8EVJ - chains I and A of the 13 polymer chains in the assembly; structure by electron microscopy, 4.10 A resolution (low resolution: residue-level contacts below are approximate; hydrogen-bond / salt-bridge calls are withheld).

[Chain I]
Molecule: 167-nt DNA strand
Sequence (167 nucleotides; numbered 1 to 167; the number before each row is that of its first residue):
     1 TAGGTGCAGGGCCTCTCGGCTGCTGATCTTCAGCTGGTTGCTGAGAGTTG
    51 CAGCATTGCTGAGTCTTAGCAATGGATACTTCCCGATTCCCCTCACAAAA
   101 ATAGGTCAGTCTGTCTGGCTAGTTCTGTACTTGCAGACACAGGGCATGTG
   151 GGGTTCCTATTTTTCTA
Disordered / not traced: 1-26, 165-167

[Chain A]
Protein: Histone H3.1
Organism: Homo sapiens
Reference sequence: P68431 (H31_HUMAN); residues 0-135 here correspond to UniProt positions 1-136 (UniProt number = residue number + 1)
Chain sequence (136 residues; each row starts with the number of its first residue; numbering starts at 0):
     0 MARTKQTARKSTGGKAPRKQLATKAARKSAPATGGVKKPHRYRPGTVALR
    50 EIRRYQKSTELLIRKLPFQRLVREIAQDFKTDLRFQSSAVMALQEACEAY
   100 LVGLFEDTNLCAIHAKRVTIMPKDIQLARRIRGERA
Disordered / not traced: 0-36, 135

[Chain I / chain A interface]
Contacting residue pairs (19; chain I residue first):
  DG104(I) - Pro43(A)
  DG105(I) - Arg40(A)
  DG105(I) - Tyr41(A)
  DG105(I) - Arg42(A)
  DG105(I) - Pro43(A)
  DG105(I) - Gly44(A)
  DG105(I) - Val46(A)
  DT106(I) - His39(A)
  DT106(I) - Arg40(A)
  DT106(I) - Tyr41(A)
  DG113(I) - Arg63(A)
  DG113(I) - Leu65(A)
  DG113(I) - Pro66(A)
  DG113(I) - Arg69(A)
  DT114(I) - Arg63(A)
  DT114(I) - Lys64(A)
  DT114(I) - Leu65(A)
  DG122(I) - Arg83(A)
  DT123(I) - Arg83(A)
Also at the interface, not in a pair above, chain A (15 interface residues in all): Ala47, Asp81

[In short]
7 residues of chain I and 15 residues of chain A are in contact.
Chain I is a 167-nt DNA strand and chain A is Histone H3.1 (Homo sapiens); the structure, CX3CR1 nucleosome
bound PU.1 and C/EBPa, was determined by electron microscopy together with 8EVH, 8EVI and 8SYP from the same
study.
